Entry 2O0V (X-ray diffraction, 1.90 A resolution); this record covers chain A.

# Chain A
Protein: Pectate lyase
Source organism: Bacillus subtilis
Notes: EC 4.2.2.2
UniProtKB: P39116 (PEL_BACSU); residues 1-399 here correspond to UniProt positions 22-420 (UniProt number = residue number + 21)
Amino-acid sequence (399 residues; row label = number of the first residue in the row):
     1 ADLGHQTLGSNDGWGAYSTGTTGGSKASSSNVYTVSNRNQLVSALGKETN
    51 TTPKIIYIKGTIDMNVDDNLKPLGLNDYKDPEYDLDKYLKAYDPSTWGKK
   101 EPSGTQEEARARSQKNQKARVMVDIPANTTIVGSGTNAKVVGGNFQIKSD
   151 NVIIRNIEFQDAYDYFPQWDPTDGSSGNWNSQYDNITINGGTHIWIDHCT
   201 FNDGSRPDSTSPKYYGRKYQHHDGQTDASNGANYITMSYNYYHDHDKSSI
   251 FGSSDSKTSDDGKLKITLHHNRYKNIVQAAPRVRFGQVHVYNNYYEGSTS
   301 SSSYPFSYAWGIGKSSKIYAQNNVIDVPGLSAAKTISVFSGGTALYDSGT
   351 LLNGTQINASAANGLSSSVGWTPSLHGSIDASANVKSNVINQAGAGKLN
Construct notes: engineered mutation Ala279 (Arg300 in P39116)
Metal / ion sites: Ca2+ site 1: Asp173, Asn180 (together with alpha-D-galactopyranuronic acid); Ca2+ site 2: Asp184, Asp223, Asp227 (together with alpha-D-galactopyranuronic acid); Ca2+ site 3: Asp223 (together with alpha-D-galactopyranuronic acid)
Small-molecule neighbours: alpha-D-galactopyranuronic acid (ADA): Lys118, Asp173, Asn178, Asn180, Gln182, Asn189, Asp223, Asp227, Ser229, Asn230, Lys247, Ile250, Ser253, Lys257, Gln278, Arg282, Arg284, Tyr308, Phe339
UniProt features mapped onto this chain:
  - binding site (Ca(2+)): Asp184, Asp223, Asp227

# Overview
Chain A binds alpha-D-galactopyranuronic acid. The Ca2+ site 1 is built by Asp173 and Asn180. Asp184, Asp223
and Asp227 coordinate Ca2+ site 2. Curated annotation (UniProt) lists 3 Ca2+-binding residues.
Chain A is Pectate lyase (Bacillus subtilis); the structure, Pectate lyase bound to hexasaccharide compound
III, was determined by X-ray diffraction (same publication as 3KRG, 2NZM, 2O04, 2O17 and 2O1D).
